PDB entry 2ISE | X-ray diffraction, 2.20 A resolution | chain A

[Chain A]
Protein: Neurotoxin BoNT/A
Source organism: Clostridium botulinum
Notes: fragment: light chain
UniProtKB: Q7B8V4 (Q7B8V4_CLOBO); numbering as in UniProt (aligned over 2-420)
Sequence (421 residues; numbered 2 to 422; the number before each row is that of its first residue):
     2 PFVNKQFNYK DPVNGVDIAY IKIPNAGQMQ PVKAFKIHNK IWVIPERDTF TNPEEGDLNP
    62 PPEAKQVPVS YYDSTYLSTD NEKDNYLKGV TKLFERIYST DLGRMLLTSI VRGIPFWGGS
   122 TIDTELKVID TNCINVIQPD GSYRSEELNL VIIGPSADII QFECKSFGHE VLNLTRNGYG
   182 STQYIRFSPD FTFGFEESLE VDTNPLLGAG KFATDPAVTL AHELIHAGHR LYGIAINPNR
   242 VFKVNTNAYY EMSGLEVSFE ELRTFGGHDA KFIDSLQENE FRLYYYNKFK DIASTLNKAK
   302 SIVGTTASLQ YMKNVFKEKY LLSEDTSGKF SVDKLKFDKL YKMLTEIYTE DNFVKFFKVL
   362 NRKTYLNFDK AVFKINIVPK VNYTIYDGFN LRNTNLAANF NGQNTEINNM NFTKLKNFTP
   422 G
Construct notes: cloning artifact (421-422)
Ion coordination: Zn2+: His223, His227, Glu262
What the authors report for this chain:
  - conformationally variable residues (loop rearrangement): Arg48 to Leu78, Ser167 to Tyr180

[In short]
His223, His227 and Glu262 coordinate Zn2+. From the paper: conformational variability at Arg48 and Ser167.
Chain A is Neurotoxin BoNT/A (Clostridium botulinum); the structure, Botulinum Neurotoxin A Light Chain WT
Crystal Form A, was determined by X-ray diffraction, deposited together with 2ISG and 2ISH.
